PDB entry 1MHZ | X-ray diffraction, 2.70 A resolution | chains B and G of the 3 polymer chains in the assembly

== Chain B ==
Protein: Methane monooxygenase hydroxylase
From: Methylosinus trichosporium
Notes: EC 1.14.13.25
UniProtKB: P27354 (MEMB_METTR); aligned to UniProt positions 1-395 over residues 1-395 (the alignment contains insertions or deletions, so no single offset holds)
Chain sequence (395 residues; numbered 1 to 395; the number before each row is that of its first residue):
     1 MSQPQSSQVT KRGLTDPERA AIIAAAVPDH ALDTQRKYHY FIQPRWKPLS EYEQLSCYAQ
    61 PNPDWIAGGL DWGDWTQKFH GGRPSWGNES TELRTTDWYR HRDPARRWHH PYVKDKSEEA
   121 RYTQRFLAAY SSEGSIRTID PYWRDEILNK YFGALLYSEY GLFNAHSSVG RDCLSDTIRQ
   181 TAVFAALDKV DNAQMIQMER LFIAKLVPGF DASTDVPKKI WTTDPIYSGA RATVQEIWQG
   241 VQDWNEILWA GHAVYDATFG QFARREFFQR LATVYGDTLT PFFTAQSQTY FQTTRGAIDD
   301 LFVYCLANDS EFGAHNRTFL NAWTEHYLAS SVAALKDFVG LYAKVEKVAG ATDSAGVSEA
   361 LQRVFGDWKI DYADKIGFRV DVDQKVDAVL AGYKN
Not modelled in the structure: 1-10, 394-395
Differences from the reference sequence: conflict Y255 (Met in P27354), D256 (Ile in P27354), A349 (Ser348 in P27354), G350 (Arg349 in P27354), T352 (Asp351 in P27354), D353 (Arg352 in P27354), G356 (Ala361 in P27354), V357 (Ala362 in P27354), E359 (Ser364 in P27354), L361 (Ile366 in P27354), Q362 (Gly367 in P27354), K369 (Ser in P27354), Y372 (Thr371 in P27354); insertion (348, 364-368, 371, 373)

== Chain G ==
Protein: Methane monooxygenase hydroxylase
From: Methylosinus trichosporium
Notes: EC 1.14.13.25
UniProtKB: P27355 (MEMG_METTR); residues 1-169 here = UniProt positions 1-169
Chain sequence (169 residues; each row starts with the number of its first residue):
     1 MAKREPIHDN SIRTEWEAKI AKLTSVDQAT KFIQDFRLAY TSPFRKSYDI DVDYQYIERK
    61 IEEKLSVLKT EKLPVADLIT KATTGEDAAA VEATWIAKIK AAKSKYEAEA IHIEFRQLYK
   121 PPVLPVNVFL RTDAALGTVL MEIRNTDYYG TPLEGLRKER GVKVLHLQA
Not modelled in the structure: 1, 169
Differences from the reference sequence: conflict A88 (Arg in P27355), E109 (Asp in P27355), A110 (Gly in P27355), R160 (Pro in P27355)

== Chain B / chain G interface ==
Pairs across the interface - 47 pairs, chain B then chain G:
  D64(B) - H8(G)  salt bridge
  D64(B) - R13(G)  salt bridge
  D64(B) - Y56(G)
  D64(B) - R59(G)  hydrogen bond (backbone-side chain)
  W65(B) - Q55(G)  hydrogen bond
  W65(B) - Y56(G)  hydrophobic
  W65(B) - R59(G)
  A67(B) - R59(G)
  D71(B) - H8(G)
  W72(B) - I7(G)
  W72(B) - H8(G)
  G73(B) - Q55(G)
  D74(B) - Q55(G)
  H80(B) - H112(G)  hydrogen bond (backbone-side chain)
  H80(B) - M141(G)
  H80(B) - R144(G)  hydrogen bond
  G81(B) - H112(G)
  G81(B) - R116(G)
  G82(B) - R116(G)
  R83(B) - R116(G)
  R83(B) - L130(G)  hydrogen bond (side chain-backbone)
  R83(B) - D133(G)  salt bridge
  P84(B) - R116(G)
  N88(B) - E62(G)
  E89(B) - R116(G)  salt bridge
  E89(B) - K120(G)
  E89(B) - V126(G)
  E89(B) - F129(G)
  S90(B) - V126(G)
  T91(B) - V126(G)
  E92(B) - L78(G)
  E92(B) - V126(G)  hydrogen bond (side chain-backbone)
  R94(B) - E62(G)  salt bridge
  V241(B) - N127(G)
  Q242(B) - N127(G)  hydrogen bond (backbone-side chain)
  Q242(B) - L130(G)
  D243(B) - V126(G)
  D243(B) - N127(G)  hydrogen bond (backbone-side chain)
  E246(B) - N127(G)  hydrogen bond
  F312(B) - E63(G)
  F312(B) - V67(G)  hydrophobic
  H315(B) - S66(G)  hydrogen bond
  H315(B) - V67(G)
  H315(B) - T70(G)
  T318(B) - T70(G)
  T318(B) - L78(G)
  F319(B) - T70(G)
Interface residues without a listed pair, chain B (29 interface residues in all): I66, L70, A322
Interface residues without a listed pair, chain G (31 interface residues in all): Y54, V75, I113, P121, P122, L124, P125, A134, L140

== Overview ==
29 residues of chain B face 31 of chain G across their interface, with 10 hydrogen bonds and 5 salt bridges.
Polar contacts include D64(B)-H8(G), D64(B)-R13(G) and R83(B)-D133(G).
Here chain B is Methane monooxygenase hydroxylase and chain G is Methane monooxygenase hydroxylase, both from
Methylosinus trichosporium. Entry 1MHZ (Methane monooxygenase hydroxylase) was determined by X-ray diffraction
together with 1MHY from the same study.
